2WKE - chain A; structure by X-ray diffraction, 2.20 A resolution.

# Chain A
Protein: D-alanyl-D-alanine carboxypeptidase
Organism: Actinomadura sp
Notes: EC 3.4.16.4
UniProt: P39045 (DAC_ACTSP); residues 1-466 here correspond to UniProt positions 50-515 (UniProt number = residue number + 49)
Amino-acid sequence (466 residues; row label = number of the first residue in the row):
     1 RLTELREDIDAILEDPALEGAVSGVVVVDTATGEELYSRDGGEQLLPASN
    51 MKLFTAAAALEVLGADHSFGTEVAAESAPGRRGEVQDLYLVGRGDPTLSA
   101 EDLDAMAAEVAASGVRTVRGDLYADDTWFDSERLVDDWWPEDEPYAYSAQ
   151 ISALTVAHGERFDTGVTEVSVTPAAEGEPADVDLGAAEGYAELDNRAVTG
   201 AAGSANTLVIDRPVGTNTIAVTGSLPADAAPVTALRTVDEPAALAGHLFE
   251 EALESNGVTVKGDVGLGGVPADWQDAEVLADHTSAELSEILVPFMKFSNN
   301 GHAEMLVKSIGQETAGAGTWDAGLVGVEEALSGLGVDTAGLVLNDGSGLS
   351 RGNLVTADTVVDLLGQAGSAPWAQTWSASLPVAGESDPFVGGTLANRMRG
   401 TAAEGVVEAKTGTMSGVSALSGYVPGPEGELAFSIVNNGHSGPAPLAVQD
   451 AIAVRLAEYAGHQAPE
UniProt features mapped onto this chain:
  - active site: Ser-49 (Acyl-ester intermediate), Lys-52 (Proton acceptor), Ser-298
  - binding site (substrate): Lys-410
Covalent attachments: compound BIY linked to Ser-49
Bound ions: Co2+ site 1: Leu-63, His-67; Co2+ site 2: His-158, Glu-168; Co2+ site 3: Glu-188, His-247, Glu-251; Co2+ site 4 near His-462 (its only coordinating residue here)
Small-molecule neighbours: BIY ((3S)-2,2-dimethyl-3,4-dihydro-2H-1,4-thiazine-3,6-dicarboxylic acid): Ala-48, Lys-52, Tyr-147, Phe-297, Ser-298, Asn-300, Thr-393, Gly-412, Thr-413
Reported in the primary citation:
  - binding site for BIY: Tyr-147, Ser-298, Asn-300, Thr-413

# Summary
Covalently linked compound BIY: at Ser-49. Leu-63 and His-67 form the Co2+ site 1. His-158 and Glu-168 form
the Co2+ site 2. From UniProt: 3 active-site residues and substrate-binding residue Lys-410. From the paper: a
binding site for BIY at Tyr-147, Ser-298 and Asn-300 among others.
Chain A is D-alanyl-D-alanine carboxypeptidase (Actinomadura sp); the structure, Crystal structure of the
Actinomadura R39 DD-peptidase inhibited by 6- beta-iodopenicillanate, was determined by X-ray diffraction
(same publication as 2WK0).
